PDB entry 1BSW | X-ray diffraction, 1.95 A resolution | chain A

[Chain A]
Molecule: Protein (acutolysin A)
Organism: Deinagkistrodon acutus
Reference sequence: Q9PW35 (ACLA_AGKAC); aligned to UniProt positions 191-387 over residues 4-200 (the alignment contains insertions or deletions, so no single offset holds)
Sequence (197 residues; each row starts with the number of its first residue):
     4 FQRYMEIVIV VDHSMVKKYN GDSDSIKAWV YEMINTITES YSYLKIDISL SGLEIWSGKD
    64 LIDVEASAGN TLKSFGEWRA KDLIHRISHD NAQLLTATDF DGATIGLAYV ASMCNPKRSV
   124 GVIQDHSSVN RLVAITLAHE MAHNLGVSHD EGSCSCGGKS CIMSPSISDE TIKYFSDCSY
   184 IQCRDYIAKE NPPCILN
Disulfide bonds: C117-C197, C157-C181, C159-C164
Metal / ion sites: Ca2+: E9, D93, C197, N200; Zn2+: H142, H146, H152
What the authors report for this chain:
  - Zn2+ coordination: H142, H146, H152
  - catalytic residues: E143 (proposed by the authors, not directly observed)
  - Ca2+ coordination: E9, D93, C197, N200

[Summary]
E9, D93, C197 and N200 form the Ca2+ site. The Zn2+ site is built by H142, H146 and H152. The paper reports
the catalytic residue E143; Ca2+ coordination by E9, D93 and C197 among others.
Chain A is Protein (acutolysin A) (Deinagkistrodon acutus); the structure, Acutolysin A from snake venom of
agkistrodon acutus at ph 7.5, was determined by X-ray diffraction, deposited together with 1BUD.
